Entry 5ACA (electron microscopy, 3.50 A resolution); this record covers chains 1 and 2 of the 4 polymer chains in the assembly.

== Chain 1 ==
Name: VP1
From: Foot-and-mouth disease virus - type sat 2
UniProtKB: Q1L764 (Q1L764_9PICO); the author numbering skips numbers that UniProt does not, so the offset changes along the chain: 1-159 = UniProt 527-685; 163-217 = UniProt 686-740
Sequence (214 residues; row label = number of the first residue in the row; note: 3 numbers in that range are skipped by the numbering (no residue carries them; nothing is unmodelled there)):
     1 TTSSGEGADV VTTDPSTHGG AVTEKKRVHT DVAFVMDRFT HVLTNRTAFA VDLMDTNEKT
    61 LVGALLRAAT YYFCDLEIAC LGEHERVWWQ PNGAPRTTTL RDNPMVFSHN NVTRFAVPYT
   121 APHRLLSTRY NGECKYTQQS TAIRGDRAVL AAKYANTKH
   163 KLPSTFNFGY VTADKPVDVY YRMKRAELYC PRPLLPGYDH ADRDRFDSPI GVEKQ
Not modelled in the structure: 139-159, 214-217
Sequence notes: conflict Ala64 (Gly590 in Q1L764), Tyr172 (His695 in Q1L764), Glu189 (Ala712 in Q1L764), Leu190 (Val713 in Q1L764)

== Chain 2 ==
Name: VP2
From: Foot-and-mouth disease virus - type sat 2
UniProtKB: Q1L764 (Q1L764_9PICO); residues 13-219 here correspond to UniProt positions 98-304 (UniProt number = residue number + 85)
Sequence (207 residues; numbered 13 to 219; the number before each row is that of its first residue):
    13 RILTTRHGTT TSTTQSSVGI TYGYADADSF RPGPNTSGLE TRVEQAERFF KEKLFDWTSD
    73 KPFGTLYVLE LPKDHKGIYG YLTDAYTYMR NGWDVQVSAT STQFNGGSLL VAMVPELCSL
   133 KDREEFQLSL YPHQFINPRT NTTAHIQVPY LGVNRHDQGK RHQAWSLVVM VLTPLTTEAQ
   193 MQSGTVEVYA NIAPTNVFVA GEKPAKQ
Sequence notes: conflict Leu15 (Val100 in Q1L764); engineered mutation Tyr93 (Ser178 in Q1L764)
From the paper describing this entry:
  - mutagenesis - Y98F: increased stability (from molecular simulation)
  - mutagenesis - S93Y (Tm 53.5 degC): increased stability

== How chain 1 and chain 2 interact ==
Contacting residue pairs (54):
  Gly5(1) with Phe147(2)
  Glu6(1) with Val30(2); Gln146(2); Phe147(2), hydrogen bond (backbone-backbone); Asn149(2), hydrogen bond; Thr152(2), hydrogen bond; Asn153(2)
  Gly7(1) with Val30(2); Thr33(2); Gln146(2)
  Ala8(1) with His145(2)
  Thr70(1) with Glu128(2)
  Tyr71(1) with Glu128(2), hydrogen bond; Leu163(2); Gly164(2); Val165(2), hydrophobic
  His123(1) with Asn166(2), hydrogen bond
  Arg124(1) with Gly164(2), hydrogen bond (side chain-backbone); Val165(2); Asn166(2); Arg167(2)
  Leu125(1) with Val165(2)
  Ser127(1) with Val165(2)
  Arg129(1) with Glu128(2); Cys130(2)
  Tyr130(1) with Cys130(2), hydrogen bond (backbone-side chain); His174(2)
  Asn131(1) with Glu82(2), hydrogen bond; Leu129(2), hydrogen bond (side chain-backbone); His174(2), hydrogen bond (backbone-side chain); Gln175(2), hydrogen bond (backbone-backbone)
  Glu133(1) with Arg173(2), salt bridge; Gln175(2)
  Cys134(1) with Cys130(2), hydrogen bond
  Tyr136(1) with Val80(2); Leu129(2), hydrophobic; Cys130(2); Ser131(2); Leu132(2)
  Phe168(1) with Val165(2), hydrophobic
  Cys192(1) with Leu163(2), hydrophobic
  Pro193(1) with Tyr143(2)
  Arg194(1) with Val126(2); Pro127(2), hydrogen bond (side chain-backbone); Glu128(2), hydrogen bond (side chain-backbone); Leu129(2); Leu142(2); Tyr143(2), hydrogen bond
  Pro195(1) with Glu136(2); Gln139(2); Leu142(2), hydrophobic; Tyr143(2)
  Leu196(1) with Gln139(2)
  Leu197(1) with Arg135(2)
Interface residues without a listed pair, chain 1 (29 interface residues in all): Glu58, Leu126, Gly132, Lys135, Pro198, Asp201
Interface residues without a listed pair, chain 2 (32 interface residues in all): Tyr36, Lys133

== Summary ==
29 residues of chain 1 face 32 of chain 2 across their interface; the contacts include 15 hydrogen bonds and 1
salt bridge. Polar contacts include Glu133(1)-Arg173(2), Glu6(1)-Asn149(2) and Glu6(1)-Thr152(2). From the
paper: Y98F and S93Y of chain 2 increase stability.
Here chain 1 is VP1 and chain 2 is VP2, both from Foot-and-mouth disease virus - type sat 2. Entry 5ACA
(Structure-based energetics of protein interfaces guide Foot-and-Mouth disease virus vaccine design) was
determined by electron microscopy, deposited together with 5AC9, 5D8A and 5DDJ.
